Entry 8EOC (X-ray diffraction, 1.47 A resolution); this record covers chain A.

== Chain A ==
Protein: Thiol:disulfide interchange protein DsbA
Organism: Escherichia coli K-12
Reference sequence: P0AEG4 (DSBA_ECOLI); residues 1-189 here correspond to UniProt positions 20-208 (UniProt number = residue number + 19)
Chain sequence (189 residues; each row starts with the number of its first residue):
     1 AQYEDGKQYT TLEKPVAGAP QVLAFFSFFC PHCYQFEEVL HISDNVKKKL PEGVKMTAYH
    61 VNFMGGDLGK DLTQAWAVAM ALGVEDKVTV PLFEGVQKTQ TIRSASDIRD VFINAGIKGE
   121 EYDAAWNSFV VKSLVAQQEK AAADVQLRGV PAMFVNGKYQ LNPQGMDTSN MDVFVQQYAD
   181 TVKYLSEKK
Unresolved in the structure: 189
Sequence notes: engineered mutation A24 (Glu43 in P0AEG4), A58 (Lys77 in P0AEG4)
Disulfides: C30-C33
Reported in the primary citation:
  - mutagenesis - E24A/K58A, E24A (2.9-fold), K58A (1.9-fold): decreased catalytic activity
  - catalytic residues: C33, E37 (proposed by the authors, not directly observed)
  - catalytic residues: C30 (citing earlier work)
  - mutagenesis - E24A/E37A/K58A: decreased catalytic activity on ASST

== Overview ==
From the paper: catalytic residues C33, E37 and C30; E24A/K58A, E24A and K58A reduce catalytic activity.
Chain A is Thiol:disulfide interchange protein DsbA (Escherichia coli K-12); the structure, Crystal structure
of E.coli DsbA mutant E24A/K58A, was determined by X-ray diffraction (same publication as 8EQO, 8EQP, 8EQQ and
8EQR).
